PDB entry 2WEZ | X-ray diffraction, 1.70 A resolution | chain A

# Chain A
Protein: Beta-secretase 1
Organism: Homo sapiens
Notes: EC 3.4.23.46
Reference sequence: P56817 (BACE1_HUMAN); residue numbers follow UniProt; this construct covers 61-452
Amino-acid sequence (392 residues; numbered 61 to 452; the number before each row is that of its first residue):
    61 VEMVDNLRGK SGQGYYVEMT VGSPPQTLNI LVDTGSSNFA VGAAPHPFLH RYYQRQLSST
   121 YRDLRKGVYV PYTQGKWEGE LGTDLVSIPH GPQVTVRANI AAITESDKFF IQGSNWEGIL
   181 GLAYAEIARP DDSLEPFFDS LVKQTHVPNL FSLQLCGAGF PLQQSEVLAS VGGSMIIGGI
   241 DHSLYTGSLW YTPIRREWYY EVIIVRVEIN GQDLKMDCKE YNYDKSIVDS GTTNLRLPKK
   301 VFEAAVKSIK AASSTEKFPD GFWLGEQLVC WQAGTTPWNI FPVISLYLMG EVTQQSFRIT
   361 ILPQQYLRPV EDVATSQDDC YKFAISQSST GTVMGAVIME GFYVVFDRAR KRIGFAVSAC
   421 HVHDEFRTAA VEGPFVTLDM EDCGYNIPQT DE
Disordered / not traced: 61, 217-229, 448-452
Cystine bridges: C216-C420, C278-C443, C330-C380
Sequence notes: engineered mutation Q153 (Asn in P56817), Q172 (Asn in P56817), Q223 (Asn in P56817), Q354 (Asn in P56817)
Small-molecule neighbours: 1-ethyl-N- (ZYE; n-{(1S,2R)-1-benzyl-2-hydroxy-3-[(3-methoxybenzyl)amino]propyl}-1-ethyl-4-(2-oxopyrrolidin-1-yl)-1H-indole-6-carboxamide): G72, Q73, G74, L91, D93, G95, S96, P131, Y132, T133, Q134, F169, I171, W176, I179, I187, Y259, I287, D289, G291, T292, T293, N294, R296, S386
Swiss-Prot annotation at these positions:
  - active site: D93, D289
  - modified residue (N6-acetyllysine): K126, K275, K279, K285, K299, K300, K307
  - mutagenesis: D93 (D93N: Decreases beta-cleaved soluble APP production), D284 (D284N: Almost abolishes beta-cleaved soluble APP production)

# Summary
Ligands of chain A: 1-ethyl-N-. UniProt lists active-site residues D93 and D289 and 2 mutagenesis sites.
Chain A is Beta-secretase 1 (Homo sapiens); the structure, Human BACE-1 in complex with
1-ethyl-N-((1S,2R)-2-hydroxy-3-(((3-(methyloxy)phenyl)methyl)amino)-1-(phenylmethyl)propyl)-4-(2-oxo-1-
pyrrolidinyl)-1H-indole-6-carboxamide, was determined by X-ray diffraction (same publication as 2WF0).
